7AAA - chain A; structure by X-ray diffraction, 1.74 A resolution.

# Chain A
Molecule: Poly [ADP-ribose] polymerase 1
From: Homo sapiens
Notes: EC 2.4.2.30, 2.4.2.-; fragment: catalytic domain (662-1101)
UniProt: P09874 (PARP1_HUMAN); residues 662-1011 here = UniProt positions 662-1011
Chain sequence (352 residues; row label = number of the first residue in the row):
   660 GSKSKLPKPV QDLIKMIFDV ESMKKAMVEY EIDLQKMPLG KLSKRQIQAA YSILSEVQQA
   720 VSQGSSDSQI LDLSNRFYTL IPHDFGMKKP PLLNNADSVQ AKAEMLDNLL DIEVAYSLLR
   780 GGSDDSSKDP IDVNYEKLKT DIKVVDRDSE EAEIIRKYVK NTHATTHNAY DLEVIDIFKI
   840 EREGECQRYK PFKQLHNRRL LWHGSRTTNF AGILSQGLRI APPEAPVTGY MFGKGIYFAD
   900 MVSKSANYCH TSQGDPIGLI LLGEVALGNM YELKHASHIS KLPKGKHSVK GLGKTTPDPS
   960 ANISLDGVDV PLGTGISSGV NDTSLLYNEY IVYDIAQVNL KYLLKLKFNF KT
Unresolved in the structure: 660-661
Sequence notes: expression tag (660-661); engineered mutation Ala-762 (Val in P09874)
Curated features (UniProtKB/Swiss-Prot):
  - active site: Glu-988 (For poly [ADP-ribose] polymerase activity)
  - binding site (NAD(+)): His-862 to Ser-864, Gly-871, Arg-878, Ser-904
  - modified residue (Phosphoserine): Ser-782, Ser-786
  - cross-link: Lys-748 (Glycyl lysine isopeptide (Lys-Gly) (interchain with G-Cter in SUMO1))
  - natural variant: Ala-762 (V762A: this construct carries the variant)
  - mutagenesis: Leu-698 to Leu-701 (Increased auto-poly-ADP-ribosylation), Leu-713 (L713A: Increased auto-poly-ADP-ribosylation; L713F: Leads to constitutive activity in absence of DNA damage due to unfolding of the PARP alpha-helical domain, relieving autoinhibition), Glu-763 to Asp-770 (Able to bind BAD inhibitor in absence of DNA), Leu-765 (L765A: Increased auto-poly-ADP-ribosylation), Asp-766 to Asp-770 (Able to bind EB-47 or BAD inhibitors in absence of DNA. Released from DNA strand break independently of EB-47 or BAD inhibitors), Leu-768 (L768A: Increased auto-poly-ADP-ribosylation), Ala-774 (A774S/L: Increased DNA-independent poly-ADP-ribosyltransferase activity), Leu-797 (L797P: 1.5% of wild-type activity), His-826 (H826A: Strongly reduced serine ADP-ribosylation, caused by abolished interaction with HPF1; H826E: Decreased polymerase activity, leading to the production of short poly-ADP-ribose chains), Pro-850 to Phe-851 (Abolished interaction with TIMELESS), His-862 (H862A: Poly-ADP-ribosyltransferase activity is impaired while mono-ADP-ribosyltransferase activity is not affected; produces a mixture of short and mono ADP-ribose chains), Arg-865 (R865A: Increased affinity for DNA damage sites), 19 further mutagenesis entries in UniProt
From the paper describing this entry:
  - contacts within the chain: Tyr-710/Asp-766 (hydrogen bond), Gln-717/Thr-887 (hydrogen bond)
  - conformationally variable residues (helix shift, loop rearrangement): Leu-698, Ser-702, Gln-722 to Ser-725, Asp-766, Arg-779, Pro-885 to Tyr-889
  - mutagenesis - L713F (20-fold), L765A (20-fold), L765F (20-fold): increased catalytic activity
  - mutagenesis - L713F, L765A, L765F: decreased stability

# In short
Curated annotation (UniProt) lists active-site residue Glu-988, 6 NAD+-binding residues and 41 mutagenesis
sites. From the paper: L713F, L765A and L765F increase catalytic activity; conformational variability at
Leu-698, Ser-702 and Gln-722 among others.
Chain A is Poly [ADP-ribose] polymerase 1 (Homo sapiens); the structure, Crystal structure of the catalytic
domain of human PARP1 (apo), was determined by X-ray diffraction, deposited together with 7AAB, 7AAC and 7AAD.
